PDB entry 7N4E | electron microscopy, 3.80 A resolution | chains 2 and C of the 9 polymer chains in the assembly

# Chain 2
Molecule: 61-nt DNA strand
Sequence (61 nucleotides; each row starts with the number of its first residue):
     1 CTACCACAAC GAGCTACCTC TCCGTCATAA GTGTCAAATT TACCCAATTT TATTCAATAA
    61 G
Not modelled in the structure: 25, 43-61

# Chain C
Protein: DNA-directed RNA polymerase subunit beta
Organism: Escherichia coli
Notes: EC 2.7.7.6
Reference sequence: P0A8V4 (RPOB_ECO57); residue numbers follow UniProt; this construct covers 1-1342
Chain sequence (1342 residues; numbered 1 to 1342; the number before each row is that of its first residue):
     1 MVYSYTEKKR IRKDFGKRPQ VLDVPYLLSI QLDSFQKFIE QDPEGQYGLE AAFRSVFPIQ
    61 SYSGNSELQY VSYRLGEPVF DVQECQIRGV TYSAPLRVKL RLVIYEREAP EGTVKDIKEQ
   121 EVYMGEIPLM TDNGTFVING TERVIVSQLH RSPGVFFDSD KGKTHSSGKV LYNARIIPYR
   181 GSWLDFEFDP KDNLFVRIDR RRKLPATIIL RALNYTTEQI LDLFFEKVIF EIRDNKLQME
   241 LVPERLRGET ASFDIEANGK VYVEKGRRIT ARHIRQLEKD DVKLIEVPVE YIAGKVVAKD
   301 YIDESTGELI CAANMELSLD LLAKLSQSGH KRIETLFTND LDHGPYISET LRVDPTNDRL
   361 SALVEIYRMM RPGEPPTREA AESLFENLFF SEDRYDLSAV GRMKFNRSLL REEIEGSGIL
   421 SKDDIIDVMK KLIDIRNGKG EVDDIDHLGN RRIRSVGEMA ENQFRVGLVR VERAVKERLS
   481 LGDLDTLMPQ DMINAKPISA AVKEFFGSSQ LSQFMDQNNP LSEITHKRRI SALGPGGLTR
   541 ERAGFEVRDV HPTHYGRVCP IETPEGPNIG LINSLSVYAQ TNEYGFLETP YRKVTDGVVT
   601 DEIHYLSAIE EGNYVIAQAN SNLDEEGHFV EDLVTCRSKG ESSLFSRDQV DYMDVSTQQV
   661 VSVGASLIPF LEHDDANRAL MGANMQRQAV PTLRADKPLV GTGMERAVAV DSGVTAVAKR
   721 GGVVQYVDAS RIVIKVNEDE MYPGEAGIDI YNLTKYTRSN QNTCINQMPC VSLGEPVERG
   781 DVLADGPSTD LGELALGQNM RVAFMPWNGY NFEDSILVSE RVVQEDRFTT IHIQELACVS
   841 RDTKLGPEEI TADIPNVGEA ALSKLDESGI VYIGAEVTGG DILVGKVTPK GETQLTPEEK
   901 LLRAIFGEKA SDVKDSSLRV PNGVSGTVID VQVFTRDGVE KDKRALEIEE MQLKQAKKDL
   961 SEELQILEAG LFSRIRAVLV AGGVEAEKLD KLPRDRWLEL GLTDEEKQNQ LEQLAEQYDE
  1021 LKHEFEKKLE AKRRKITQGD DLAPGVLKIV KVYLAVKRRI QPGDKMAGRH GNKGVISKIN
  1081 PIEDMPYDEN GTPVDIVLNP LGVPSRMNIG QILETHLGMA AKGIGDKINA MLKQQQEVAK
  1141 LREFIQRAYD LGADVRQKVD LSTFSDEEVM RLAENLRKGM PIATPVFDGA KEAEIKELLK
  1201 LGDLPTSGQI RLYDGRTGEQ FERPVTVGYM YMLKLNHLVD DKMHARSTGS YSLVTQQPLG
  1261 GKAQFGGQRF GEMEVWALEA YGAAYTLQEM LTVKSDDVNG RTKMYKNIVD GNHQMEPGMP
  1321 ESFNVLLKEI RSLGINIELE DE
Not modelled in the structure: 1-2
UniProt features mapped onto this chain:
  - modified residue (N6-acetyllysine): Lys1022, Lys1200

# Chain 2 / chain C interface
Residue-residue contacts (15; chain 2 residue first):
  DA16(2) with Arg1269(C), salt bridge to the phosphate; Gly1271(C), phosphate contact
  DC17(2) with Gln1268(C), sugar contact; Arg1269(C), hydrogen bond to the phosphate
  DC18(2) with Gly1261(C), phosphate contact; Lys1262(C), hydrogen bond to the phosphate
  DT21(2) with Arg143(C), hydrogen bond to the phosphate
  DC22(2) with Asn139(C), phosphate contact; Arg143(C), salt bridge to the phosphate
  DA27(2) with Arg470(C), base contact; Arg473(C), hydrogen bond to the base; Lys496(C), salt bridge to the phosphate; Pro497(C), sugar contact; Ala500(C), phosphate contact
  DT28(2) with Lys496(C), phosphate contact
Also at the interface, not in a pair above, chain 2 (12 interface residues in all): DA8, DT15, DT19, DC20, DC26
Also at the interface, not in a pair above, chain C (20 interface residues in all): Thr141, Arg202, Glu504, Ser508, Phe514, Ala1263, Gly1267, Met1273

# Summary
12 residues of chain 2 face 20 of chain C across their interface; the contacts include 4 hydrogen bonds and 3
salt bridges. Polar contacts include DA27(2)-Arg473(C), DC17(2)-Arg1269(C) and DC18(2)-Lys1262(C).
Chain 2 is a 61-nt DNA strand and chain C is DNA-directed RNA polymerase subunit beta (Escherichia coli); the
structure, Escherichia coli sigma 70-dependent paused transcription elongation complex, was determined by
electron microscopy.
